PDB entry 4ZU3 | X-ray diffraction, 2.20 A resolution | chains A and C of the 4 polymer chains in the assembly

Chain A (and C):
Protein: Halohydrin epoxidase B
Source organism: Corynebacterium sp
Notes: chain C of this document is another copy of the same molecule, construct and numbering; everything in this record applies to it too
UniProtKB: Q46347 (Q46347_CORSP); residues 3-227 here correspond to UniProt positions 11-235 (UniProt number = residue number + 8)
Sequence (227 residues; each row starts with the number of its first residue):
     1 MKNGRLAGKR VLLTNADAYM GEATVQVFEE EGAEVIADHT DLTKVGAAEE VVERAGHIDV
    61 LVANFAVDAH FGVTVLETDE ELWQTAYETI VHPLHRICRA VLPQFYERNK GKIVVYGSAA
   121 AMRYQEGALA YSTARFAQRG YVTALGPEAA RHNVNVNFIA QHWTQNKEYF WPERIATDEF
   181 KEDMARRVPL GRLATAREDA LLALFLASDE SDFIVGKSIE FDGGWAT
Unresolved in the structure: 1-3
Sequence notes: initiating methionine (1); expression tag (2)
Residues lining bound ligands: 3-hydroxypentanedinitrile (4SD): Y19, F71, G117, S118, Q125, Y131, Q161, H162, W163, T164, N166, Y169, F170

How chain A and chain C interact:
Pairs across the interface (10):
  R123(A) - R123(C)
  R123(A) - W225(C)
  R123(A) - A226(C)  hydrogen bond (side chain-backbone)
  R123(A) - T227(C)
  Y124(A) - T227(C)  hydrogen bond (backbone-backbone)
  E182(A) - R186(C)  salt bridge
  R186(A) - R186(C)
  A226(A) - R123(C)  hydrogen bond (backbone-side chain)
  T227(A) - R123(C)
  T227(A) - Y124(C)  hydrogen bond (backbone-backbone)
Also at the interface, not in a pair above, chain A (7 interface residues in all): M122

Summary:
The interface between chain A and chain C involves 7 residues on one side and 6 on the other; the contacts
include 4 hydrogen bonds and 1 salt bridge. Among the polar pairs are E182(A)-R186(C), R123(A)-A226(C) and
Y124(A)-T227(C). Chain A binds 3-hydroxypentanedinitrile.
Both chains are Halohydrin epoxidase B (Corynebacterium sp). Entry 4ZU3 (Halohydrin hydrogen-halide-lyases,
HheB) was determined by X-ray diffraction together with 4Z9F and 4ZD6 from the same study.
